Entry 9CU2 (electron microscopy, 2.27 A resolution); this record covers chains E and G of the 14 polymer chains in the assembly.

# Chain E
Molecule: Nitrogenase iron protein 1
From: Azotobacter vinelandii
Notes: EC 1.18.6.1
UniProtKB: P00459 (NIFH1_AZOVI); numbering as in UniProt (aligned over 1-290)
Sequence (290 residues; numbered 1 to 290; the number before each row is that of its first residue):
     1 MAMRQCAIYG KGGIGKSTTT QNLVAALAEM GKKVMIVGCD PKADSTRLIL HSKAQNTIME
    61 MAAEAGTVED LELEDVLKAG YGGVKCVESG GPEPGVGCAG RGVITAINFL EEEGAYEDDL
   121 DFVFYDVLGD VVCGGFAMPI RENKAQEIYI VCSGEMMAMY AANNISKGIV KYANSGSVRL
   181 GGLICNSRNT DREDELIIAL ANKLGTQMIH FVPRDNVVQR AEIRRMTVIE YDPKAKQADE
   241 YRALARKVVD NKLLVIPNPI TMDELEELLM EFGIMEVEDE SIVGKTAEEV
Not modelled in the structure: 1-2, 277-290
Bound ions: Mg2+: Ser17 (together with ADP); 4Fe-4S cluster Fe: Cys98, Cys133 (shared with 2 residues of chain F)
Small-molecule neighbours:
  - ADP (adenosine-5'-diphosphate): Lys11, Gly12, Gly13, Ile14, Gly15, Lys16, Ser17, Thr18, Thr19, Asn186, Val212, Pro213, Arg214, Asp215, Val218, Gln219, Glu222, Gln237, Tyr241
  - 4Fe-4S cluster (SF4): Cys98, Ala99, Gly100, Val131, Cys133, Gly134, Phe136
Swiss-Prot annotation at these positions:
  - binding site (ATP): Gly10 to Ser17
  - binding site ([4Fe-4S] cluster): Cys98, Cys133
  - modified residue: Arg101 (ADP-ribosylarginine)
  - mutagenesis: Lys16 (K16Q/P: Loss of nitrogen fixation)

# Chain G
Molecule: Protein FeSII
From: Azotobacter vinelandii
UniProtKB: Q44501 (FESII_AZOVI); residues 1-122 here = UniProt positions 1-122
Sequence (122 residues; numbered 1 to 122; the number before each row is that of its first residue):
     1 MATIYFSSPL MPHNKKVQAV AGKRSTLLGV AQENGVKIPF ECQDGNCGSC LVKITHLDGE
    61 RIKGMLLTDK ERNVLKSVGK LPKSEEERAA VRDLPPTYRL ACQTIVTDED LLVEFTGEPG
   121 GA
Not modelled in the structure: 1
Bound ions: 2Fe-2S cluster Fe: Cys42, Cys47, Cys50, Cys102
Small-molecule neighbours:
  - 2Fe-2S cluster (FES): Phe40, Glu41, Cys42, Gly45, Asn46, Cys47, Gly48, Ser49, Cys50, Leu100, Cys102, Gln103
  - 4Fe-4S cluster (SF4): Pro119, Gly121, Ala122

# Chain E / chain G interface
Pairs across the interface (19):
  Thr67(E) with Asn73(G), hydrogen bond
  Glu69(E) with Arg72(G), salt bridge; Asn73(G), hydrogen bond
  Gly95(E) with Glu41(G)
  Val96(E) with Glu41(G); Cys47(G), hydrophobic
  Gly97(E) with Glu41(G), hydrogen bond (backbone-side chain); Cys47(G)
  Cys98(E) with Pro119(G); Gly120(G); Gly121(G), hydrogen bond (side chain-backbone)
  Arg101(E) with Asn46(G); Cys47(G), hydrogen bond (side chain-backbone); Ser77(G)
  Ile104(E) with Ser77(G); Val78(G)
  Thr105(E) with Ser77(G)
  Asn108(E) with Lys76(G)
  Gly134(E) with Gly121(G)
Also at the interface, not in a pair above, chain G (14 interface residues in all): Cys42, Ser49, Ala122

# Overview
The interface between chain E and chain G involves 11 residues on one side and 14 on the other; the contacts
include 5 hydrogen bonds and 1 salt bridge. Among the polar pairs are Glu69(E)-Arg72(G), Thr67(E)-Asn73(G) and
Glu69(E)-Asn73(G).
Here chain E is Nitrogenase iron protein 1 and chain G is Protein FeSII, both from Azotobacter vinelandii.
Entry 9CU2 (Azotobacter vinelandii filamentous 2:2:1 MoFeP:FeP:FeSII-Complex (C2 symmetry)) was determined by
electron microscopy, deposited together with 9CTZ, 9CU0 and 9CU1.
